2D26 - chains A and B of the 3 polymer chains in the assembly; structure by X-ray diffraction, 3.30 A resolution.

Chain A:
Molecule: Alpha-1-antitrypsin
Organism: Homo sapiens
UniProtKB: P01009 (A1AT_HUMAN); residues 1-358 here correspond to UniProt positions 25-382 (UniProt number = residue number + 24)
Amino-acid sequence (358 residues; numbered 1 to 358; the number before each row is that of its first residue):
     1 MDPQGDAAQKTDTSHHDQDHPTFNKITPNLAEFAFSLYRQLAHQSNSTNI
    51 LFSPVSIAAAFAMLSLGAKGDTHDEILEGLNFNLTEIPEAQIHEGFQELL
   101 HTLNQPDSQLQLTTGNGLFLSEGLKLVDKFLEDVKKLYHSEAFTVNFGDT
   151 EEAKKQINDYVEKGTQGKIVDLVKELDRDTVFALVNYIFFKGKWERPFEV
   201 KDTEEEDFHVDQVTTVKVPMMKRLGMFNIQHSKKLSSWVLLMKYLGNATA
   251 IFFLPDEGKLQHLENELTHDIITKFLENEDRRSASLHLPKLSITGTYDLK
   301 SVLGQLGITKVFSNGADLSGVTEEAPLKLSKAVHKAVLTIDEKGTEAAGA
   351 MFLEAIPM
Not modelled in the structure: 1-22
Differences from the reference sequence: engineered mutation Met1 (Glu25 in P01009), Leu51 (Phe75 in P01009), Ala59 (Thr83 in P01009), Ala68 (Thr92 in P01009), Gly70 (Ala94 in P01009), His101 (Arg125 in P01009), Ser232 (Cys256 in P01009)

Chain B:
Molecule: Alpha-1-antitrypsin
Organism: Homo sapiens
UniProtKB: P01009 (A1AT_HUMAN); residues 359-394 here correspond to UniProt positions 383-418 (UniProt number = residue number + 24)
Amino-acid sequence (36 residues; row label = number of the first residue in the row):
   359 SIPPEVKFNKPFVFLIIEQNTKAPLFMGRVVNPTQK
Not modelled in the structure: 359-361, 392-394
Differences from the reference sequence: engineered mutation Ile374 (Met398 in P01009), Ala381 (Ser405 in P01009), Arg387 (Lys411 in P01009)

Interface between chain A and chain B:
Contacting residue pairs (81; chain A residue first):
  Thr27(A) with Lys380(B)
  Ala34(A) with Met385(B)
  Phe35(A) with Met385(B), hydrophobic
  Ser47(A) with Val389(B)
  Thr48(A) with Val389(B)
  Asn49(A) with Arg387(B)
  Ile50(A) with Gly386(B); Arg387(B), hydrogen bond (backbone-backbone)
  Leu51(A) with Phe372(B), hydrophobic; Met385(B); Gly386(B)
  Phe52(A) with Phe384(B); Met385(B), hydrogen bond (backbone-backbone)
  Ser53(A) with Leu383(B), hydrogen bond (side chain-backbone); Phe384(B)
  Pro54(A) with Pro382(B); Leu383(B)
  Val55(A) with Pro382(B); Leu383(B), hydrophobic
  Thr102(A) with Thr379(B)
  Leu103(A) with Glu376(B); Thr379(B)
  Ile188(A) with Leu383(B), hydrophobic; Phe384(B)
  Phe208(A) with Asn367(B); Lys368(B); Pro369(B); Val389(B); Pro391(B), hydrophobic
  His209(A) with Asn367(B), hydrogen bond (backbone-backbone); Lys368(B); Pro369(B)
  Val210(A) with Pro369(B); Asn390(B)
  Val216(A) with Pro391(B)
  Met220(A) with Phe366(B); Asn367(B)
  Ile229(A) with Val364(B), hydrophobic
  Lys243(A) with Gln377(B), hydrogen bond
  Asn247(A) with Glu376(B); Gln377(B), hydrogen bond (backbone-backbone); Asn378(B)
  Ala248(A) with Ile375(B); Gln377(B)
  Thr249(A) with Leu373(B); Ile374(B); Ile375(B), hydrogen bond (backbone-backbone); Gln377(B), hydrogen bond
  Ala250(A) with Leu373(B)
  Ile251(A) with Val371(B); Phe372(B); Leu373(B), hydrogen bond (backbone-backbone); Ile375(B), hydrophobic
  Phe252(A) with Phe366(B), hydrophobic; Phe370(B), hydrophobic; Val371(B); Phe372(B), hydrophobic
  Phe253(A) with Phe370(B); Val371(B), hydrogen bond (backbone-backbone)
  Leu254(A) with Lys365(B); Lys368(B)
  Pro255(A) with Lys368(B); Pro369(B); Phe370(B)
  Glu257(A) with Lys368(B), salt bridge
  Ile272(A) with Leu373(B), hydrophobic
  Ser283(A) with Pro362(B)
  Ala284(A) with Pro362(B)
  Ser285(A) with Pro362(B), hydrogen bond (backbone-backbone); Val364(B), hydrogen bond (backbone-backbone)
  Leu286(A) with Val364(B)
  His287(A) with Val364(B); Lys365(B); Phe366(B), hydrogen bond (backbone-backbone)
  Pro289(A) with Phe366(B)
  Leu291(A) with Val388(B), hydrophobic
  Ile293(A) with Val388(B), hydrophobic
  Leu338(A) with Phe372(B), hydrophobic
  Ala347(A) with Phe384(B), hydrophobic
  Ala348(A) with Phe384(B)
  Gly349(A) with Phe384(B)
Other interface residues (no listed pair), chain A (59 interface residues in all): Lys25, Leu30, Tyr38, Asn46, Leu99, Phe190, Asp207, Val218, Trp238, Leu240, Asp256, Arg282, Ala336, Val337
Other interface residues (no listed pair), chain B (30 interface residues in all): Glu363, Ala381

In short:
59 residues of chain A and 30 residues of chain B are in contact; the contacts include 13 hydrogen bonds and 1
salt bridge. Polar contacts include Glu257(A)-Lys368(B), Ser53(A)-Leu383(B) and Lys243(A)-Gln377(B).
Chain A is Alpha-1-antitrypsin and chain B is Alpha-1-antitrypsin, both from Homo sapiens; the structure,
Active site distortion is sufficient for proteinase inhibit second crystal structure of covalent
serpin-proteinase complex, was determined by X-ray diffraction.
